PDB entry 6O5M | X-ray diffraction, 2.30 A resolution | chains B and E of the 6 polymer chains in the assembly

Chain B:
Protein: Tubulin beta-2B chain
Source organism: Sus scrofa
UniProtKB: A0A287AGU7 (A0A287AGU7_PIG); numbering as in UniProt (aligned over 1-445)
Sequence (445 residues; each row starts with the number of its first residue):
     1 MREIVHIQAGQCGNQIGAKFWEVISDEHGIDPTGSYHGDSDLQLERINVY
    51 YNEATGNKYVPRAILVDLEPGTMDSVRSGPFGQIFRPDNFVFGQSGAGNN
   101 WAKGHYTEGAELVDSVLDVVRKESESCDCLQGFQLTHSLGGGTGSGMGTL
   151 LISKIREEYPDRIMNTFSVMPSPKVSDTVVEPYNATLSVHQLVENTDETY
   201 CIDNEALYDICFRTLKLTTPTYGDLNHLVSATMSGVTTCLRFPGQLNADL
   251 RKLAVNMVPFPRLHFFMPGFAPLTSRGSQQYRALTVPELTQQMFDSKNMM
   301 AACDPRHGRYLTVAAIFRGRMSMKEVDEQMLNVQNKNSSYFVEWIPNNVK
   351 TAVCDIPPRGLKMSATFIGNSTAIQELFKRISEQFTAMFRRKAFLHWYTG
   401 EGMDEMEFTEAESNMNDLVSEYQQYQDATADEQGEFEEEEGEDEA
Not modelled in the structure: 1, 429-445
Residues lining bound ligands:
  - G8K ([2-(1H-indol-4-yl)-1H-imidazol-4-yl](3,4,5-trimethoxyphenyl)methanone): Val236, Cys239, Leu240, Leu246, Ala248, Asp249, Lys252, Leu253, Asn256, Met257, Val313, Ala314, Ala315, Ile316, Asn347, Asn348, Val349, Lys350, Thr351, Ala352, Ile368
  - GDP (guanosine-5'-diphosphate): Gly10, Gln11, Cys12, Gln15, Ile16, Asp67, Asn99, Ser138, Gly140, Gly141, Gly142, Thr143, Gly144, Val169, Pro171, Val175, Asp177, Glu181, Asn204, Leu207, Tyr222, Leu225, Asn226

Chain E:
Protein: Stathmin-4
Source organism: Homo sapiens
UniProtKB: Q9H169 (STMN4_HUMAN); residues 5-145 here correspond to UniProt positions 49-189 (UniProt number = residue number + 44)
Sequence (143 residues; numbered 3 to 145; the number before each row is that of its first residue):
     3 MADMEVIELNKCTSGQSFEVILKPPSFDGVPEFNASLPRRRDPSLEEIQK
    53 KLEAAEERRKYQEAELLKHLAEKREHEREVIQKAIEENNNFIKMAKEKLA
   103 QKMESNKENREAHLAAMLERLQEKDKHAEEVRKNKELKEEASR
Not modelled in the structure: 3-5, 29-43, 141-145
Construct notes: expression tag (3-4)
Swiss-Prot annotation at these positions:
  - modified residue: Ser46 (Phosphoserine)

Chain B / chain E interface:
Contacting residue pairs - 23 pairs, chain B then chain E:
  His105(B) with Lys75(E), hydrogen bond
  Tyr106(B) with His78(E), hydrogen bond; Glu79(E); Val82(E), hydrophobic; Ile83(E)
  Leu150(B) with Glu79(E)
  Ser153(B) with Leu72(E); Lys75(E); Arg76(E), hydrogen bond
  Lys154(B) with Arg76(E); Glu79(E), salt bridge
  Arg156(B) with Leu68(E)
  Glu157(B) with Leu69(E); Leu72(E); Arg76(E), salt bridge
  Thr399(B) with Glu89(E)
  Glu401(B) with Val82(E); Ala86(E)
  Gly402(B) with Val82(E); Lys85(E); Ala86(E)
  Asp404(B) with Lys85(E), salt bridge
  Glu407(B) with His78(E), salt bridge
Interface residues without a listed pair, chain B (18 interface residues in all): Thr107, Pro160, Gln191, Asn195, Gly400, Met403
Interface residues without a listed pair, chain E (14 interface residues in all): Glu65, Ala73

Summary:
Chain B and chain E form an interface of 18 and 14 residues respectively; the contacts include 3 hydrogen
bonds and 4 salt bridges. Among the polar pairs are Lys154(B)-Glu79(E), Glu157(B)-Arg76(E) and
Asp404(B)-Lys85(E). Bound to chain B: GDP and compound G8K.
Here chain B is Tubulin beta-2B chain (Sus scrofa) and chain E is Stathmin-4 (Homo sapiens). Entry 6O5M
(Tubulin-RB3_SLD-TTL in complex with compound 10bb) was determined by X-ray diffraction, deposited together
with 6O5N and 6O61.
